3MLR - chains L and P of the 3 polymer chains in the assembly; structure by X-ray diffraction, 1.80 A resolution.

[Chain L]
Protein: Human monoclonal anti-HIV-1 gp120 V3 antibody 2557 Fab light chain
Organism: Homo sapiens
Notes: antibody fragment or engineered binder
Amino-acid sequence (219 residues; each row starts with the number of its first residue; note: 1 number in that range is skipped by the numbering (no residue carries it; nothing is unmodelled there); a row labelled like 95A-95F holds insertion residues (95A, then the next letters in order)):
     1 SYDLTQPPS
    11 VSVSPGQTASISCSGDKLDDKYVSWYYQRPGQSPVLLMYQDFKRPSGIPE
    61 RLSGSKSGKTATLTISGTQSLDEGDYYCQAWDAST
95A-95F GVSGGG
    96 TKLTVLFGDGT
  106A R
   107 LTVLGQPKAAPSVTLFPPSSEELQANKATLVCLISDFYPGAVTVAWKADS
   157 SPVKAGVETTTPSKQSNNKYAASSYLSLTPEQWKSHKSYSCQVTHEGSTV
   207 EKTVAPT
Disulfides: Cys23-Cys88, Cys138-Cys197

[Chain P]
Protein: HIV-1 gp120 third variable region (V3) crown
Organism: Human immunodeficiency virus type 1
Reference sequence: P12490 (ENV_HV1N5); the author numbering skips numbers that UniProt does not, so the offset changes along the chain: 301-309 = UniProt 296-304; 312-322 = UniProt 305-315
Amino-acid sequence (20 residues; numbered 301 to 322; 2 numbers in that range are skipped by the numbering (no residue carries them; nothing is unmodelled there); the number before each row is that of its first residue):
   301 NNTKKGIAI
   312 GPGRTLYAREK
Unresolved in the structure: 301-302, 319-322

[How chain L and chain P interact]
Residue-residue contacts (14; chain L residue first):
  Asp30(L) with Gly312(P); Pro313(P)
  Lys31(L) with Ile309(P)
  Tyr32(L) with Ala308(P); Ile309(P), hydrogen bond (backbone-backbone); Gly312(P); Pro313(P)
  Trp91(L) with Ile307(P), hydrophobic; Ile309(P), hydrophobic
  Ala93(L) with Arg315(P)
  Thr96(L) with Leu317(P)
  Leu98(L) with Ile307(P), hydrophobic; Ile309(P), hydrophobic; Leu317(P), hydrophobic
Interface residues without a listed pair, chain P (8 interface residues in all): Tyr318

[Overview]
7 residues of chain L and 8 residues of chain P are in contact, with 1 hydrogen bond. Its one hydrogen bond,
Tyr32(L)-Ile309(P), is backbone to backbone.
Here chain L is Human monoclonal anti-HIV-1 gp120 V3 antibody 2557 Fab light chain (Homo sapiens) and chain P
is HIV-1 gp120 third variable region (V3) crown (Human immunodeficiency virus type 1). Entry 3MLR (Crystal
structure of anti-HIV-1 V3 Fab 2557 in complex with a NY5 V3 peptide) was determined by X-ray diffraction
together with 3MLS, 3MLT, 3MLU, 3MLV, 3MLW, 3MLY and 3MLZ from the same study.
